1D03 - chain A; structure by X-ray diffraction, 1.85 A resolution.

[Chain A]
Molecule: Flavodoxin
Source organism: Synechococcus elongatus
UniProtKB: P10340 (FLAV_SYNP7); residues 1-169 here = UniProt positions 1-169
Sequence (169 residues; numbered 1 to 169; the number before each row is that of its first residue):
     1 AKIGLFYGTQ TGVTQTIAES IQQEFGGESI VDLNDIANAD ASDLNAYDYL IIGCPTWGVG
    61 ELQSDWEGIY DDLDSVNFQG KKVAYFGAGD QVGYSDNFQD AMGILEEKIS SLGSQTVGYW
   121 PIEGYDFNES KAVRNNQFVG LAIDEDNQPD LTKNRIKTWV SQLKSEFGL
Sequence notes: engineered mutation G58 (Asn in P10340)
Small-molecule neighbours: FMN (flavin mononucleotide): G8, T9, Q10, T11, G12, V13, T14, P55, T56, W57, G58, V59, G60, A88, G89, D90, Y94, N97, F98, Q99, D146

[Overview]
Bound to chain A: flavin mononucleotide.
Chain A is Flavodoxin (Synechococcus elongatus); the structure, Refined structures of oxidized flavodoxin from
anacystis nidulans, was determined by X-ray diffraction together with 1CZN, 1CZU and 1OFV from the same study.
